PDB entry 3WSW | X-ray diffraction, 2.30 A resolution | chains A and C of the 4 polymer chains in the assembly

== Chain A (and C) ==
Molecule: L-lactate dehydrogenase
Source organism: Enterococcus mundtii
Notes: EC 1.1.1.27; chain C of this document is another copy of the same molecule, construct and numbering; everything in this record applies to it too
Amino-acid sequence (322 residues; numbered 1 to 322; the number before each row is that of its first residue):
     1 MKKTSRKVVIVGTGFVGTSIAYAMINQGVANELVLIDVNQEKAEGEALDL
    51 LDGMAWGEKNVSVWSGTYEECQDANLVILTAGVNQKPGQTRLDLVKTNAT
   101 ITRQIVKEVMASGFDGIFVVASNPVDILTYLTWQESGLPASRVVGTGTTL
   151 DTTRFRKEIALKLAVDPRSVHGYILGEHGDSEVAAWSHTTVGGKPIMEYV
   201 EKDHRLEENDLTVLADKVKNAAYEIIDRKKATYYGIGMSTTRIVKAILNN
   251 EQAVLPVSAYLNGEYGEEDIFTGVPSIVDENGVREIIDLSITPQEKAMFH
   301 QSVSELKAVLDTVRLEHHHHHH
Disordered / not traced: 1-2, 319-322 (chain C: 1-2, 317-322)
Small-molecule neighbours:
  - 1,6-di-O-phosphono-beta-D-fructofuranose (FBP): Arg156, Arg168, Ser169, Val170, His171, Tyr173, Val254
  - NAD (nicotinamide-adenine-dinucleotide): Val11, Gly12, Thr13, Gly14, Phe15, Val16, Asp37, Val38, Asn39, Tyr68, Thr80, Ala81, Gly82, Val83, Asn84, Ile101, Ile105, Ala121, Ser122, Asn123, Val125, Thr146, Leu150, Thr232, Ile236

== Interface between chain A and chain C ==
Contacting residue pairs (24):
  Lys3(A) - Glu280(C)  salt bridge
  Lys3(A) - Asn281(C)  hydrogen bond
  Thr4(A) - Arg6(C)  hydrogen bond (backbone-side chain)
  Thr4(A) - Asn75(C)
  Thr4(A) - Ile247(C)
  Thr4(A) - Leu248(C)  hydrogen bond (side chain-backbone)
  Thr4(A) - Glu280(C)  hydrogen bond (backbone-side chain)
  Ser5(A) - Glu280(C)  hydrogen bond (backbone-side chain)
  Arg6(A) - Thr4(C)  hydrogen bond (side chain-backbone)
  Arg6(A) - Arg6(C)
  Arg6(A) - Asn31(C)  hydrogen bond
  Asn31(A) - Arg6(C)  hydrogen bond
  Asn31(A) - Asn249(C)  hydrogen bond
  Lys59(A) - Asn249(C)  hydrogen bond
  Asn60(A) - Glu251(C)  hydrogen bond (side chain-backbone)
  Asn75(A) - Thr4(C)
  Ile247(A) - Thr4(C)
  Leu248(A) - Thr4(C)  hydrogen bond (backbone-side chain)
  Asn249(A) - Asn31(C)  hydrogen bond
  Asn249(A) - Lys59(C)
  Glu251(A) - Asn60(C)  hydrogen bond (backbone-side chain)
  Glu280(A) - Lys3(C)
  Glu280(A) - Thr4(C)  hydrogen bond (side chain-backbone)
  Glu280(A) - Ser5(C)  hydrogen bond (side chain-backbone)
Interface residues without a listed pair, chain A (15 interface residues in all): Glu58, Asn250
Interface residues without a listed pair, chain C (16 interface residues in all): Lys245, Asn250

== Overview ==
The interface between chain A and chain C involves 15 residues on one side and 16 on the other, with 16
hydrogen bonds and 1 salt bridge. Polar contacts include Lys3(A)-Glu280(C), Lys3(A)-Asn281(C) and
Thr4(A)-Arg6(C). Bound to chain A: NAD and 1,6-di-O-phosphono-beta-D-fructofuranose.
Both chains are L-lactate dehydrogenase (Enterococcus mundtii). Entry 3WSW (Crystal structure of minor
L-lactate dehydrogenase from Enterococcus mundtii in the ligands-bound form) was determined by X-ray
diffraction (same publication as 3WSV).
